Entry 1EQG (X-ray diffraction, 2.61 A resolution); this record covers chains A and B.

Chain A (and B):
Protein: Prostaglandin H2 synthase-1
Organism: Ovis aries
Notes: EC 1.14.99.1; chain B of this document is another copy of the same molecule, construct and numbering; everything in this record applies to it too
UniProtKB: P05979 (PGH1_SHEEP); residues 21-600 here correspond to UniProt positions 20-599 (UniProt number = residue number - 1)
Sequence (580 residues; numbered 21 to 600; the number before each row is that of its first residue):
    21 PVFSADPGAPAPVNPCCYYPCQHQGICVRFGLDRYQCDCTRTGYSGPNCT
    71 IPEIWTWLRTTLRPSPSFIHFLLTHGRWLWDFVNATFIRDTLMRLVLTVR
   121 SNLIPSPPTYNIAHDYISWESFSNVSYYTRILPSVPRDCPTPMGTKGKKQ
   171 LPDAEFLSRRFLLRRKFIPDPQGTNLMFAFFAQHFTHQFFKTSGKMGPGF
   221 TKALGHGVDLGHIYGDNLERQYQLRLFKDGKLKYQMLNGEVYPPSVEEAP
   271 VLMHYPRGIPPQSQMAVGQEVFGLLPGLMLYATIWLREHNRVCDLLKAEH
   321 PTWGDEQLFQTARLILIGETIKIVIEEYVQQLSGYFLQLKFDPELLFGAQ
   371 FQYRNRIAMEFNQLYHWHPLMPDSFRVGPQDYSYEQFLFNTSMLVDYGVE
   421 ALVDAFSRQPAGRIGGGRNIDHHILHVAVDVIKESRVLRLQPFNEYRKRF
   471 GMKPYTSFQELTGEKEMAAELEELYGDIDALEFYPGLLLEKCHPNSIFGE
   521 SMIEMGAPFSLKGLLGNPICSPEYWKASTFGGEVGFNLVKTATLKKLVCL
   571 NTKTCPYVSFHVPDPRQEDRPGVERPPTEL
Unresolved in the structure: 21-32, 584-600
Disulfide bonds: C36-C47, C37-C159, C41-C57, C59-C69, C569-C575

Chain A / chain B interface:
Residue-residue contacts (106; chain A residue first):
  I46(A) - S548(B)
  V48(A) - H320(B)
  V48(A) - S548(B)
  R49(A) - H320(B)
  R49(A) - T322(B)
  F50(A) - E319(B)
  F50(A) - H320(B)
  F50(A) - G551(B)
  G51(A) - E319(B)  hydrogen bond (backbone-backbone)
  G51(A) - P321(B)
  G51(A) - T322(B)
  L52(A) - P321(B)
  L52(A) - T322(B)
  D58(A) - K546(B)
  D58(A) - A547(B)
  D58(A) - S548(B)  hydrogen bond
  R61(A) - F367(B)
  R61(A) - P542(B)  hydrogen bond (side chain-backbone)
  R61(A) - W545(B)  hydrogen bond (side chain-backbone)
  P125(A) - E543(B)
  P127(A) - P538(B)  hydrophobic
  P127(A) - S541(B)
  P127(A) - E543(B)
  P127(A) - Y544(B)
  P128(A) - Y544(B)  hydrogen bond (backbone-side chain)
  T129(A) - E543(B)
  H134(A) - E326(B)  salt bridge
  H134(A) - Q330(B)  hydrogen bond
  Y136(A) - E326(B)
  Y136(A) - Q327(B)  hydrogen bond (side chain-backbone)
  Y136(A) - Q330(B)
  I137(A) - L334(B)
  I137(A) - E543(B)
  I137(A) - Y544(B)  hydrophobic
  I137(A) - T549(B)
  S138(A) - Q330(B)
  W139(A) - D229(B)
  W139(A) - R333(B)
  W139(A) - L334(B)
  W139(A) - I337(B)  hydrophobic
  W139(A) - N537(B)
  W139(A) - P538(B)  hydrophobic
  E140(A) - L238(B)
  E140(A) - Q330(B)
  F142(A) - P538(B)  hydrophobic
  F142(A) - Y544(B)
  D229(A) - W139(B)
  L238(A) - E140(B)
  E319(A) - F50(B)
  E319(A) - G51(B)  hydrogen bond (backbone-backbone)
  H320(A) - V48(B)
  H320(A) - R49(B)
  H320(A) - F50(B)
  P321(A) - G51(B)
  P321(A) - L52(B)
  T322(A) - R49(B)
  T322(A) - G51(B)
  T322(A) - L52(B)
  E326(A) - H134(B)  salt bridge
  E326(A) - Y136(B)
  Q327(A) - Y136(B)  hydrogen bond (backbone-side chain)
  Q330(A) - H134(B)  hydrogen bond
  Q330(A) - Y136(B)
  Q330(A) - S138(B)
  Q330(A) - E140(B)
  R333(A) - W139(B)
  L334(A) - I137(B)
  L334(A) - W139(B)
  I337(A) - W139(B)  hydrophobic
  F367(A) - R61(B)
  F367(A) - Q370(B)  hydrogen bond (backbone-side chain)
  G368(A) - Q370(B)
  A369(A) - Q370(B)  hydrogen bond (backbone-side chain)
  Q370(A) - F367(B)  hydrogen bond (side chain-backbone)
  Q370(A) - G368(B)
  Q370(A) - A369(B)  hydrogen bond (side chain-backbone)
  F371(A) - Q372(B)  hydrogen bond (backbone-side chain)
  Q372(A) - F371(B)  hydrogen bond (side chain-backbone)
  Q372(A) - Q372(B)
  Q372(A) - Y373(B)  hydrogen bond (side chain-backbone)
  Y373(A) - Q372(B)  hydrogen bond (backbone-side chain)
  Y373(A) - R374(B)
  R374(A) - Y373(B)  hydrogen bond (side chain-backbone)
  R374(A) - R374(B)
  N537(A) - W139(B)
  P538(A) - P127(B)  hydrophobic
  P538(A) - W139(B)  hydrophobic
  P538(A) - F142(B)  hydrophobic
  S541(A) - P127(B)
  P542(A) - R61(B)  hydrogen bond (backbone-side chain)
  E543(A) - P125(B)
  E543(A) - P127(B)
  E543(A) - T129(B)
  E543(A) - I137(B)
  Y544(A) - P127(B)  hydrophobic
  Y544(A) - P128(B)  hydrogen bond (side chain-backbone)
  Y544(A) - I137(B)  hydrophobic
  Y544(A) - F142(B)
  W545(A) - R61(B)  hydrogen bond (backbone-side chain)
  K546(A) - D58(B)
  A547(A) - D58(B)
  S548(A) - I46(B)
  S548(A) - V48(B)
  S548(A) - D58(B)  hydrogen bond
  T549(A) - I137(B)
  G551(A) - F50(B)
Also at the interface, not in a pair above, chain A (58 interface residues in all): T60, S126, V228, W323, E364, L366, G552
Also at the interface, not in a pair above, chain B (58 interface residues in all): T60, S126, V228, W323, E364, L366, G552

Summary:
The chain A/chain B interface involves 58 residues from each chain, with 23 hydrogen bonds and 2 salt bridges.
Polar contacts include H134(A)-E326(B), D58(A)-S548(B) and R61(A)-P542(B).
Both chains are Prostaglandin H2 synthase-1 (Ovis aries). Entry 1EQG (The 2.6 angstrom model of ovine cox-1
complexed with ibuprofen) was determined by X-ray diffraction, deposited together with 1EQH and 1HT5.
